7U2A - chains A and B of the 3 polymer chains in the assembly; structure by electron microscopy, 4.10 A resolution (low resolution: residue-level contacts below are approximate; hydrogen-bond / salt-bridge calls are withheld).

== Chain A (and B) ==
Molecule: Serine--tRNA ligase, mitochondrial
Organism: Homo sapiens
Notes: EC 6.1.1.11; chain B of this document is another copy of the same molecule, construct and numbering; everything in this record applies to it too
Reference sequence: Q9NP81 (SYSM_HUMAN); residue numbers follow UniProt; this construct covers 1-518
Sequence (518 residues; each row starts with the number of its first residue):
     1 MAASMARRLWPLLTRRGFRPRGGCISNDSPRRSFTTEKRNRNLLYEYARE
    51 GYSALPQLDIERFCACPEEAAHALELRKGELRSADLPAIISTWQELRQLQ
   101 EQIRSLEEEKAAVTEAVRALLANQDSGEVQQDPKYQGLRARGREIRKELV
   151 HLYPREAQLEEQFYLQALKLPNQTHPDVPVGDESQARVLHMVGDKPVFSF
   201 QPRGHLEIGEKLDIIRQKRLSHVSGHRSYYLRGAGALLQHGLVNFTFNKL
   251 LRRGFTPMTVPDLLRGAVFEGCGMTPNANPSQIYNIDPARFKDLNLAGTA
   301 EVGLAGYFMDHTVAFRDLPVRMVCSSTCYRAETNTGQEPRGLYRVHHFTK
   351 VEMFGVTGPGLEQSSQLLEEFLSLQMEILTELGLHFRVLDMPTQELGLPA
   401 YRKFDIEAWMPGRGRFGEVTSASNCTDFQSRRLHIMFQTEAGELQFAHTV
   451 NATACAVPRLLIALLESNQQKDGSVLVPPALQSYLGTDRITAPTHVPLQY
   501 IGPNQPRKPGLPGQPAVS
Unresolved in the structure: 1-185, 394-396, 508-518 (chain B: 1-38, 119-137, 334-337, 504-518)
Small-molecule neighbours: 5'-O-(N-(L-seryl)-sulfamoyl)adenosine (SSA): T299, E301, R330, Y343, R344, V345, F348, K350, E352, E418, V419, T420, S421, N451, T453, A456, P458, R459
What the authors report for this chain:
  - conformationally variable residues (side-chain flip): E332
  - mutagenesis - R118A, R118A/R139A/R143A, R139A, R143A, R146A: decreased catalytic activity

== Interface between chain A and chain B ==
Pairs across the interface - 129 pairs, chain A then chain B:
  R216(A) with Y307(B); H311(B)
  S221(A) with R265(B)
  H222(A) with Y47(B); Y52(B); R265(B)
  V223(A) with L264(B); R265(B); V268(B); G306(B); Y307(B); M309(B)
  S224(A) with P261(B); L264(B)
  Y229(A) with P261(B)
  Y230(A) with M258(B); T259(B); V260(B); P261(B); G303(B); Y307(B)
  L231(A) with M258(B); T259(B)
  R232(A) with P257(B); M258(B); Y307(B)
  G233(A) with P257(B)
  A236(A) with P257(B); M258(B)
  L237(A) with L251(B); P257(B)
  Q239(A) with T259(B)
  H240(A) with F247(B); S325(B)
  N244(A) with N244(B)
  F247(A) with H240(B)
  L251(A) with L237(B)
  T256(A) with R232(B)
  P257(A) with R232(B); G233(B); A236(B); L237(B)
  M258(A) with L231(B); R232(B); A236(B)
  T259(A) with Y230(B); L231(B); Q239(B)
  V260(A) with Y230(B); H347(B)
  P261(A) with S224(B); Y229(B); Y230(B); H347(B)
  D262(A) with Y329(B); H347(B)
  L264(A) with V223(B)
  R265(A) with S221(B); H222(B); V223(B); G225(B)
  V268(A) with V223(B)
  N279(A) with R290(B)
  P280(A) with R290(B)
  S281(A) with R290(B)
  Y284(A) with L263(B); F291(B)
  N285(A) with I286(B); D287(B)
  I286(A) with N285(B); D287(B)
  D287(A) with N285(B); I286(B); D287(B); P288(B)
  P288(A) with D287(B)
  R290(A) with A278(B); S281(B); N285(B)
  F291(A) with Y284(B); A331(B)
  L296(A) with L296(B)
  G303(A) with Y230(B)
  G306(A) with V223(B); Y230(B)
  Y307(A) with R216(B); Y230(B); R232(B)
  M309(A) with V223(B)
  D310(A) with Y500(B); I501(B)
  H311(A) with R216(B); L498(B); Q499(B); Y500(B)
  T312(A) with L498(B); Q499(B); I501(B)
  A314(A) with V496(B)
  R316(A) with V496(B)
  D317(A) with H495(B); V496(B)
  S325(A) with H240(B)
  T327(A) with D262(B); T327(B)
  Y329(A) with D262(B); T327(B); Y329(B)
  A331(A) with F291(B)
  H347(A) with P261(B)
  M436(A) with I501(B)
  H495(A) with D317(B)
  V496(A) with A314(B); R316(B); D317(B)
  L498(A) with Y307(B); T312(B); V313(B)
  Q499(A) with H311(B); T312(B); Q438(B)
  Y500(A) with D310(B); H311(B)
  I501(A) with D310(B); H434(B); M436(B)
  P503(A) with S53(B); A54(B)
  N504(A) with G51(B)
Also at the interface, not in a pair above, chain A (74 interface residues in all): K218, L220, G225, S228, L263, L294, V313, V320, E332, H346, L444, G502
Also at the interface, not in a pair above, chain B (80 interface residues in all): D213, T256, N279, P280, I283, L294, F308, M322, T333, H346, P497, G502

== Overview ==
74 residues of chain A face 80 of chain B across their interface. Ligands of chain A:
5'-O-(N-(L-seryl)-sulfamoyl)adenosine. From the paper: R118A, R118A/R139A/R143A and R139A of chain A, among
others, reduce catalytic activity; conformational variability at E332(A); 5 substitutions were tested in all.
Both chains are Serine--tRNA ligase, mitochondrial (Homo sapiens). Entry 7U2A (Cryo-electron microscopy
structure of human mt-SerRS in complex with mt-tRNA (GCU)) was determined by electron microscopy (same
publication as 7TZB and 7U2B).
